PDB entry 2BE5 | X-ray diffraction, 2.40 A resolution | chains A and B of the 6 polymer chains in the assembly

Chain A (and B):
Molecule: DNA-directed RNA polymerase alpha chain
Organism: Thermus thermophilus
Notes: EC 2.7.7.6; chain B of this document is another copy of the same molecule, construct and numbering; everything in this record applies to it too
UniProtKB: Q9Z9H6 (RPOA_THETH); residue numbers follow UniProt; this construct covers 1-315
Amino-acid sequence (315 residues; numbered 1 to 315; the number before each row is that of its first residue):
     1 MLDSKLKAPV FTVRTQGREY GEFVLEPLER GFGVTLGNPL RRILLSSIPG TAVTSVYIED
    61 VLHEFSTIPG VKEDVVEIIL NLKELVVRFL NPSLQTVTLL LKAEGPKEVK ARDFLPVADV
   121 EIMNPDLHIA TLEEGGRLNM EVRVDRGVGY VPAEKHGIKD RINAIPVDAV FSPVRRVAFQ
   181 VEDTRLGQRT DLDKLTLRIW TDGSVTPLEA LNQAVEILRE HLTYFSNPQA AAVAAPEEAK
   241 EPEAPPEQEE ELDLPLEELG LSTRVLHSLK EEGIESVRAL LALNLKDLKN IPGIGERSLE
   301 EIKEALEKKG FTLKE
Unresolved in the structure: 230-315

How chain A and chain B interact:
Contacting residue pairs (53):
  Lys-7(A) / Tyr-224(B)
  Ala-8(A) / Tyr-224(B)  hydrophobic
  Pro-9(A) / Tyr-224(B)
  Val-10(A) / Gln-229(B)
  Phe-11(A) / Tyr-224(B)
  Phe-11(A) / Phe-225(B)  hydrophobic
  Phe-11(A) / Asn-227(B)
  Phe-11(A) / Pro-228(B)
  Phe-11(A) / Gln-229(B)  hydrogen bond (backbone-backbone)
  Thr-12(A) / Gln-229(B)
  Val-13(A) / Pro-228(B)  hydrophobic
  Val-13(A) / Gln-229(B)
  Leu-25(A) / Tyr-224(B)
  Leu-25(A) / Phe-225(B)  hydrophobic
  Gly-31(A) / Arg-42(B)  hydrogen bond (backbone-side chain)
  Phe-32(A) / Ile-43(B)  hydrophobic
  Phe-32(A) / Ser-47(B)
  Phe-32(A) / His-221(B)
  Val-34(A) / Arg-42(B)
  Thr-35(A) / Arg-42(B)  hydrogen bond
  Leu-36(A) / Leu-218(B)  hydrophobic
  Leu-36(A) / Phe-225(B)  hydrophobic
  Pro-39(A) / Pro-39(B)  hydrophobic
  Leu-40(A) / Phe-225(B)  hydrophobic
  Arg-42(A) / Gly-31(B)  hydrogen bond (side chain-backbone)
  Arg-42(A) / Val-34(B)
  Arg-42(A) / Thr-35(B)  hydrogen bond
  Ile-43(A) / Phe-32(B)  hydrophobic
  Ile-43(A) / Thr-35(B)
  Ser-46(A) / Phe-32(B)
  Ser-47(A) / Phe-32(B)
  Arg-189(A) / Lys-155(B)
  Val-215(A) / Phe-225(B)  hydrophobic
  Leu-218(A) / Leu-222(B)  hydrophobic
  Arg-219(A) / Arg-219(B)  hydrogen bond (side chain-backbone)
  Arg-219(A) / Leu-222(B)
  Arg-219(A) / Thr-223(B)
  His-221(A) / Phe-32(B)
  His-221(A) / Leu-36(B)
  Leu-222(A) / Val-215(B)  hydrophobic
  Leu-222(A) / Leu-218(B)  hydrophobic
  Tyr-224(A) / Pro-9(B)  hydrophobic
  Tyr-224(A) / Phe-11(B)
  Phe-225(A) / Phe-11(B)
  Phe-225(A) / Leu-25(B)  hydrophobic
  Phe-225(A) / Leu-40(B)  hydrophobic
  Phe-225(A) / Val-215(B)  hydrophobic
  Asn-227(A) / Phe-11(B)
  Pro-228(A) / Phe-11(B)
  Pro-228(A) / Val-13(B)  hydrophobic
  Gln-229(A) / Phe-11(B)  hydrogen bond (backbone-backbone)
  Gln-229(A) / Thr-12(B)
  Gln-229(A) / Val-13(B)  hydrogen bond (backbone-backbone)
Interface residues without a listed pair, chain A (35 interface residues in all): Lys-5, Leu-28, Asn-38, Ile-217, Ser-226
Interface residues without a listed pair, chain B (30 interface residues in all): Ala-8, Asn-38, Leu-211

Overview:
35 residues of chain A face 30 of chain B across their interface; the contacts include 8 hydrogen bonds. Polar
contacts include Gly-31(A)/Arg-42(B), Thr-35(A)/Arg-42(B) and Arg-219(A)/Arg-219(B).
Chain A and chain B are both DNA-directed RNA polymerase alpha chain (Thermus thermophilus); the structure,
Crystal structure of the T. Thermophilus RNA polymerase holoenzyme in complex with inhibitor tagetitoxin, was
determined by X-ray diffraction.
